7YWA - chains A and G of the 4 polymer chains in the assembly; structure by electron microscopy, 3.26 A resolution.

Chain A:
Molecule: DNA damage-inducible protein I
Source organism: Escherichia coli
Reference sequence: P0ABR1 (DINI_ECOLI); residues 1-81 here = UniProt positions 1-81
Sequence (81 residues; numbered 1 to 81; the number before each row is that of its first residue):
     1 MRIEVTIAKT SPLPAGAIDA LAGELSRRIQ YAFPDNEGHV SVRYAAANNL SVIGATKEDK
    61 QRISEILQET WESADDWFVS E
Not modelled in the structure: 79-81

Chain G:
Molecule: Protein RecA
Source organism: Escherichia coli
Reference sequence: A0A485JBB4 (A0A485JBB4_ECOLX); residues 0-352 here correspond to UniProt positions 1-353 (UniProt number = residue number + 1)
Sequence (353 residues; numbered 0 to 352; the number before each row is that of its first residue; numbering starts at 0):
     0 MAIDENKQKA LAAALGQIEK QFGKGSIMRL GEDRSMDVET ISTGSLSLDI ALGAGGLPMG
    60 RIVEIYGPES SGKTTLTLQV IAAAQREGKT CAFIDAEHAL DPIYARKLGV DIDNLLCSQP
   120 DTGEQALEIC DALARSGAVD VIVVDSVAAL TPKAEIEGEI GDSHMGLAAR MMSQAMRKLA
   180 GNLKQSNTLL IFINQIRMKI GVMFGNPETT TGGNALKFYA SVRLDIRRIG AVKEGENVVG
   240 SETRVKVVKN KIAAPFKQAE FQILYGEGIN FYGELVDLGV KEKLIEKAGA WYSYKGEKIG
   300 QGKANATAWL KDNPETAKEI EKKVRELLLS NPNSTPDFSV DDSEGVAETN EDF
Not modelled in the structure: 0, 334-352
Metal / ion sites: Mg2+: Thr73 (together with ATP-gamma-S)
Small-molecule neighbours: ATP-gamma-S (AGS; phosphothiophosphoric acid-adenylate ester): Pro67, Glu68, Ser69, Ser70, Gly71, Lys72, Thr73, Thr74, Asp100, Tyr103, Tyr264
Reported in the primary citation:
  - mutagenesis - F203A: decreased catalytic activity on UmuD

Interface between chain A and chain G:
Contacting residue pairs - 13 pairs, chain A then chain G:
  Leu13(A) - Phe203(G)  hydrophobic
  Pro14(A) - Phe203(G)
  Trp71(A) - Met202(G)
  Trp71(A) - Phe203(G)  hydrophobic
  Trp71(A) - Gly204(G)  hydrogen bond (backbone-backbone)
  Glu72(A) - Gly204(G)
  Glu72(A) - Asn205(G)
  Glu72(A) - Glu207(G)
  Ala74(A) - Phe203(G)  hydrophobic
  Asp75(A) - Gly204(G)
  Asp75(A) - Asn205(G)
  Asp76(A) - Phe255(G)
  Trp77(A) - Phe203(G)  hydrophobic
Also at the interface, not in a pair above, chain A (11 interface residues in all): Pro12, Ala17, Phe78
From the paper, about this interface:
  - residue pairs: Leu13(A)-Phe203(G) (hydrophobic contact), Trp71(A)-Phe203(G) (hydrophobic contact), Trp77(A)-Phe203(G) (hydrophobic contact), Phe78(A)-Phe203(G) (hydrophobic contact)
  - interface residues, chain A: Asp76(A)

Summary:
11 residues of chain A and 6 residues of chain G are in contact, with 1 hydrogen bond. The hydrogen-bonded
pair Trp71(A)-Gly204(G) is a backbone contact. The authors report hydrophobic contacts between Leu13(A) and
Phe203(G), Trp71(A) and Phe203(G) and Trp77(A) and Phe203(G) among others. From the paper: F203A of chain G
reduces catalytic activity on UmuD; the interface residue Asp76(A).
Here chain A is DNA damage-inducible protein I and chain G is Protein RecA, both from Escherichia coli. Entry
7YWA (Structure of DinI in complex with RecA filament) was determined by electron microscopy (same publication
as 8GMS, 8GMT and 8GMU).
